Entry 8FNH (electron microscopy, 2.50 A resolution); this record covers chains A and L of the 12 polymer chains in the assembly.

# Chain A
Name: Lamina-associated polypeptide 2, isoform alpha, Integrase chimera
From: Homo sapiens
Notes: EC 2.7.7.-, 3.1.-.-
Reference sequence: chimeric construct of P42166, P12497: residues -53 to -3 from P42166 (LAP2A_HUMAN) positions 50-100 (UniProt number = residue number + 103); residues 1-288 from P12497 positions 1148-1435 (UniProt number = residue number + 1147)
Chain sequence (364 residues; each row starts with the number of its first residue; numbers below 1 keep their minus sign (Gly-75 is residue -75)):
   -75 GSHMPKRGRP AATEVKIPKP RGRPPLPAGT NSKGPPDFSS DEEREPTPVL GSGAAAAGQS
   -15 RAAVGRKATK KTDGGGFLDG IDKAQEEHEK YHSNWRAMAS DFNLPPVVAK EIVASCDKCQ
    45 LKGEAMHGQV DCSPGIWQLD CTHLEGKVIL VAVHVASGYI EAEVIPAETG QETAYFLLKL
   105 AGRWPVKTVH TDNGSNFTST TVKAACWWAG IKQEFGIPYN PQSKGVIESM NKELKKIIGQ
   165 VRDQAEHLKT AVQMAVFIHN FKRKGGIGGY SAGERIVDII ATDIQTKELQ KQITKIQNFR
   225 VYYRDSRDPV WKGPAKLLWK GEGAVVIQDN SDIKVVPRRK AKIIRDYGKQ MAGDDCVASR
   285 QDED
Not modelled in the structure: -75 to 0, 229-235, 269-288
Construct notes: expression tag (-75 to -54); conflict Gln-17 (Arg86 in P42166); linker (-2 to 0); engineered mutation Lys148 (Gln1295 in P12497)
Bound ions: Zn2+: His12, His16, Cys40, Cys43; Mg2+ site 1: Asp64, Asp116 (together with Dolutegravir); Mg2+ site 2: Asp64, Glu152 (together with Dolutegravir)
Residues lining bound ligands: Dolutegravir: Asp64, Cys65, Asp116, Asn117, Gly118, Tyr143, Pro145, Gln146, Glu152
UniProt features mapped onto this chain:
  - modified residue: Thr-46 (Phosphothreonine), Ser-44 (Phosphoserine), Ser-37 (Phosphoserine), Ser-36 (Phosphoserine), Thr-29 (Phosphothreonine), Ser-24 (Phosphoserine), Arg-15 (Omega-N-methylarginine)
  - zinc finger: Asp3 to Gln44 (Integrase-type)
  - DNA-binding region: Phe223 to Asp270 (Integrase-type)
  - binding site (Zn(2+)): His12, His16, Cys40, Cys43
  - binding site (Mg(2+)): Asp64, Asp116, Glu152
What the authors report for this chain:
  - conformationally variable residues (loop rearrangement, side-chain flip): His114, Phe139 to Ile141
  - mutagenesis - G140A (3- to 5-fold), G140S (3- to 5-fold), Q148K (5- to 10-fold): decreased catalytic activity
  - mutagenesis - Q148K: decreased growth
  - catalytic residues: Glu152 (citing earlier work)
  - mutagenesis - E138K: unchanged catalytic activity

# Chain L
Molecule: 25-nt DNA strand
Sequence (25 nucleotides; numbered -3 to 21; the number before each row is that of its first residue; numbers below 1 keep their minus sign (DA-3 is residue -3)):
    -3 AGCGTGGGCG GGAAAATCTC TAGCA
Not modelled in the structure: -3 to 4

# How chain A and chain L interact
Pairs across the interface (6; chain A residue first):
  Pro30(A) with DA11(L), phosphate contact
  Lys46(A) with DT17(L), hydrogen bond to the base
  Ala49(A) with DC16(L), base contact; DT17(L), sugar contact
  Met50(A) with DT17(L), sugar contact
  His51(A) with DT17(L), salt bridge to the phosphate
Interface residues without a listed pair, chain A (6 interface residues in all): Arg20
Interface residues without a listed pair, chain L (5 interface residues in all): DT13, DA18

# In short
Chain A and chain L form an interface of 6 and 5 residues respectively; the contacts include 1 hydrogen bond
and 1 salt bridge. Polar contacts include Lys46(A)-DT17(L) and His51(A)-DT17(L). Ligands of chain A:
Dolutegravir. The paper reports the catalytic residue Glu152(A); G140A, G140S and Q148K of chain A reduce
catalytic activity.
Chain A is Lamina-associated polypeptide 2, isoform alpha, Integrase chimera (Homo sapiens) and chain L is a
25-nt DNA strand; the structure, Structure of Q148K HIV-1 intasome with Dolutegravir bound, was determined by
electron microscopy, deposited together with 8FND, 8FNG, 8FNJ, 8FNL, 8FNM, 8FNO, 8FNP and 8FNQ.
